Entry 9V5H (electron microscopy, 4.00 A resolution); this record covers chains C and K of the 12 polymer chains in the assembly.

# Chain C
Name: Bifunctional polymyxin resistance protein ArnA
From: Escherichia coli
Notes: EC 2.1.2.13, 1.1.1.305
Reference sequence: P77398 (ARNA_ECOLI); residue numbers follow UniProt; this construct covers 1-300
Sequence (300 residues; each row starts with the number of its first residue):
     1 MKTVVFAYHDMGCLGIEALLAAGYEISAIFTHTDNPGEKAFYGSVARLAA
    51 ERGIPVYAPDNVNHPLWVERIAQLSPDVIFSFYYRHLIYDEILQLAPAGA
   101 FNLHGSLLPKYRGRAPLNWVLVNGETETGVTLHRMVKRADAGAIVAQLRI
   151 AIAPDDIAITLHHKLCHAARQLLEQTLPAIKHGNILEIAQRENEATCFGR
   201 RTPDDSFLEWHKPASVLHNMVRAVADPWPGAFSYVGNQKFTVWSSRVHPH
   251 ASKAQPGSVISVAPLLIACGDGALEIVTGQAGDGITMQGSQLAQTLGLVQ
Not modelled in the structure: 35-40, 250-252
UniProt features mapped onto this chain:
  - active site: His104 (Proton donor)
  - binding site ((6R)-10-formyltetrahydrofolate): His86 to Ile88, Arg114, Val136 to Asp140
  - site: Asn102 (Transition state stabilizer), Asp140 (Raises pKa of active site His)
  - mutagenesis: Asn102 (N102A: No formyltransferase activity), His104 (H104A: 25-fold lower formyltransferase activity; H104K: Less than 1% residual formyltransferase activity), Asp140 (D140A/N: Less than 1% residual formyltransferase activity)

# Chain K
Name: Bifunctional polymyxin resistance protein ArnA
From: Escherichia coli
Notes: EC 2.1.2.13, 1.1.1.305
Reference sequence: P77398 (ARNA_ECOLI); residue numbers follow UniProt; this construct covers 317-657
Sequence (342 residues; row label = number of the first residue in the row):
   316 MRVLILGVNGFIGNHLTERLLREDHYEVYGLDIGSDAISRFLNHPHFHFV
   366 EGDISIHSEWIEYHVKKCDVVLPLVAIATPIEYTRNPLRVFELDFEENLR
   416 IIRYCVKYRKRIIFPSTSEVYGMCSDKYFDEDHSNLIVGPVNKPRWIYSV
   466 SKQLLDRVIWAYGEKEGLQFTLFRPFNWMGPRLDNLNAARIGSSRAITQL
   516 ILNLVEGSPIKLIDGGKQKRCFTDIRDGIEALYRIIENAGNRCDGEIINI
   566 GNPENEASIEELGEMLLASFEKHPLRHHFPPFAGFRVVESSSYYGKGYQD
   616 VEHRKPSIRNAHRCLDWEPKIDMQETIDETLDFFLRTVDLTD
Not modelled in the structure: 604-615
Differences from the reference sequence: initiating methionine (316)
UniProt features mapped onto this chain:
  - active site: Glu434 (Proton acceptor), Arg619 (Proton donor)
  - binding site (NAD(+)): Asp347, Asp368, Ile369
  - binding site (UDP-alpha-D-glucuronate): Ala393, Tyr398, Thr432, Ser433, Arg460, Asn492, Lys526 to Arg535, Tyr613
  - mutagenesis: Ser433 (S433A: 40-fold lower specific activity; S433T: No activity), Glu434 (E434A: 100-fold lower specific activity; E434Q: No activity), Arg619 (R619E/Y: No activity; R619M: 400-fold lower activity)

# How chain C and chain K interact
Pairs across the interface - 6 pairs, chain C then chain K:
  Asn63(C) - Arg624(K)
  His64(C) - Asp445(K)  salt bridge
  Pro65(C) - Asp445(K)
  Arg85(C) - Arg628(K)
  Tyr89(C) - Tyr443(K)
  Arg114(C) - Gly555(K)
Also at the interface, not in a pair above, chain C (9 interface residues in all): Leu66, Trp67, Leu87
Also at the interface, not in a pair above, chain K (9 interface residues in all): Glu446, Asp447, His448, Ala554

# Summary
The chain C/chain K interface involves 9 residues from each chain; the contacts include 1 salt bridge. The
salt-bridged pair is His64(C)-Asp445(K). From UniProt: active-site residue His104(C), 9
(6R)-10-formyltetrahydrofolate-binding residues and 3 mutagenesis sites on chain C; active-site residues
Glu434(K) and Arg619(K) on chain K.
Chain C is Bifunctional polymyxin resistance protein ArnA and chain K is Bifunctional polymyxin resistance
protein ArnA, both from Escherichia coli; the structure, cryo-EM structure of hexameric ArnA, was determined
by electron microscopy (same publication as 9V5R).
